PDB entry 9O52 | electron microscopy, 3.18 A resolution | chains B and F of the 9 polymer chains in the assembly

Chain B:
Name: Intermediate conductance calcium-activated potassium channel protein 4, Small conductance calcium-activated potassium channel protein 2 chimera
Organism: Homo sapiens
Notes: fragment: SK4 residues 1-15 + SK2 residues 124-412 + SK4 residues 306-428
Reference sequence: chimeric construct of O15554, Q9H2S1: residues 110-123 from O15554 (KCNN4_HUMAN) positions 1-14 (UniProt number = residue number - 109); residues 124-412 from Q9H2S1 positions 124-412 (same numbers); residues 413-535 from O15554 (KCNN4_HUMAN) positions 305-427 (UniProt number = residue number - 108)
Sequence (435 residues; row label = number of the first residue in the row):
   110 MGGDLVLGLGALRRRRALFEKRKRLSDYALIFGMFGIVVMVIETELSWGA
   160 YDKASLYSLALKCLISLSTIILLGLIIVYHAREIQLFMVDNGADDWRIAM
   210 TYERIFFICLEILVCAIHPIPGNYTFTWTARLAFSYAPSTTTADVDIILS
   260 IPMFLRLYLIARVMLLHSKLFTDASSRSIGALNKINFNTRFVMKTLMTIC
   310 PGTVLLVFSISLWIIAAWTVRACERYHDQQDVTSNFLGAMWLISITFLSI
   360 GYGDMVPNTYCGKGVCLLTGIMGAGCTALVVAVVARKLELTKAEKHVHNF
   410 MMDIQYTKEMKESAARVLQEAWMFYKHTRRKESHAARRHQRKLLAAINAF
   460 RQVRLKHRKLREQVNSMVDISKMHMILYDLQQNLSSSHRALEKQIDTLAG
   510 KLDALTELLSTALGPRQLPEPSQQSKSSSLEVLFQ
Not modelled in the structure: 110-117, 491-544
Sequence notes: expression tag (536-544)
Curated features (UniProtKB/Swiss-Prot):
  - modified residue: Y160 (Phosphotyrosine), H466 (Phosphohistidine)
Disulfides: C332-C370
Bound ions: K+ site 1: S358, I359 (shared with 2 residues of chain A; 2 residues of chain C; 2 residues of chain D); K+ site 2: S358 (shared with 1 residue of chain A; 1 residue of chain C; 1 residue of chain D); K+ site 3: I359, G360 (shared with 2 residues of chain A; 2 residues of chain C; 2 residues of chain D); K+ site 4: G360, Y361 (shared with 2 residues of chain A; 2 residues of chain C; 2 residues of chain D)
Reported in the primary citation:
  - mutagenesis - F243A (Kd 3 uM): abolished binding to Apamin

Chain F:
Name: Calmodulin-1
Organism: Homo sapiens
Reference sequence: P0DP23 (CALM1_HUMAN); numbering as in UniProt (aligned over 1-149)
Sequence (149 residues; row label = number of the first residue in the row):
     1 MADQLTEEQIAEFKEAFSLFDKDGDGTITTKELGTVMRSLGQNPTEAELQ
    51 DMINEVDADGNGTIDFPEFLTMMARKMKDTDSEEEIREAFRVFDKDGNGY
   101 ISAAELRHVMTNLGEKLTDEEVDEMIREADIDGDGQVNYEEFVQMMTAK
Not modelled in the structure: 1-3, 113-118, 148-149
Curated features (UniProtKB/Swiss-Prot):
  - binding site (Ca(2+)): D21, D23, D25, T27, E32, D57, D59, N61, T63, E68, D94, D96, N98, Y100, E105, D130, D132, D134, Q136, E141
  - modified residue: A2 (N-acetylalanine), K22 (N6-acetyllysine), T45 (Phosphothreonine), S82 (Phosphoserine), K95 (N6-acetyllysine), Y100 (Phosphotyrosine), S102 (Phosphoserine), T111 (Phosphothreonine), K116 (N6,N6,N6-trimethyllysine), Y139 (Phosphotyrosine)
  - cross-link: K22 (Glycyl lysine isopeptide (Lys-Gly) (interchain with G-Cter in SUMO2))
  - natural variant: N54 (N54I: In CPVT4), F90 (F90L: In LQT14), N98 (N98S: In CPVT4), D130 (D130G: In LQT14), E141 (E141G: In LQT14; E141V: In LQT14), F142 (F142L: In LQT14)
Bound ions: Ca2+ site 1: D21, D23, D25, T27, E32; Ca2+ site 2: D57, D59, N61, T63, E68; Ca2+ site 3: D94, D96, N98, Y100, E105; Ca2+ site 4: D130, D132, D134, Q136, E141

Interface between chain B and chain F:
Contacting residue pairs (33; chain B residue first):
  M419(B) with V92(F), hydrophobic
  K420(B) with V92(F); N112(F), hydrogen bond (backbone-side chain)
  A423(B) with A89(F), hydrophobic; V92(F), hydrophobic; F93(F)
  A424(B) with F93(F), hydrophobic; V109(F); N112(F)
  V426(B) with I86(F), hydrophobic
  L427(B) with F93(F), hydrophobic; L106(F), hydrophobic; M110(F), hydrophobic; M125(F), hydrophobic; F142(F), hydrophobic
  A430(B) with M145(F); M146(F), hydrophobic
  W431(B) with E124(F); M125(F), hydrophobic
  F433(B) with T147(F)
  L452(B) with M146(F)
  I456(B) with E85(F)
  N457(B) with T80(F)
  F459(B) with E85(F); E88(F); A89(F)
  R460(B) with D79(F); T80(F); E85(F), salt bridge
  R463(B) with E84(F), salt bridge; E85(F), salt bridge; E88(F)
  R467(B) with Q42(F)
Interface residues without a listed pair, chain B (18 interface residues in all): E421, Y434
Interface residues without a listed pair, chain F (22 interface residues in all): S82, E128

Summary:
Chain B and chain F form an interface of 18 and 22 residues respectively, with 1 hydrogen bond and 3 salt
bridges. Polar pairs include R460(B)-E85(F), R463(B)-E84(F) and R463(B)-E85(F). From UniProt: 20 Ca2+-binding
residues on chain F. The paper reports that F243A of chain B abolishes binding to Apamin.
Here chain B is Intermediate conductance calcium-activated potassium channel protein 4, Small conductance
calcium-activated potassium channel protein 2 chimera and chain F is Calmodulin-1, both from Homo sapiens.
Entry 9O52 (Cryo-EM structure of the human SK2-4 chimera/calmodulin channel complex bound to the bee toxin
apamin) was determined by electron microscopy (same publication as 9O48, 9O51, 9O53 and 9O5O).
